7S07 - chains A and H of the 7 polymer chains in the assembly; structure by X-ray diffraction, 3.29 A resolution.

# Chain A
Molecule: Envelope glycoprotein H
From: Human gammaherpesvirus 4
Reference sequence: P03231 (GH_EBVB9); residue numbers follow UniProt; this construct covers 18-674
Sequence (657 residues; numbered 18 to 674; the number before each row is that of its first residue):
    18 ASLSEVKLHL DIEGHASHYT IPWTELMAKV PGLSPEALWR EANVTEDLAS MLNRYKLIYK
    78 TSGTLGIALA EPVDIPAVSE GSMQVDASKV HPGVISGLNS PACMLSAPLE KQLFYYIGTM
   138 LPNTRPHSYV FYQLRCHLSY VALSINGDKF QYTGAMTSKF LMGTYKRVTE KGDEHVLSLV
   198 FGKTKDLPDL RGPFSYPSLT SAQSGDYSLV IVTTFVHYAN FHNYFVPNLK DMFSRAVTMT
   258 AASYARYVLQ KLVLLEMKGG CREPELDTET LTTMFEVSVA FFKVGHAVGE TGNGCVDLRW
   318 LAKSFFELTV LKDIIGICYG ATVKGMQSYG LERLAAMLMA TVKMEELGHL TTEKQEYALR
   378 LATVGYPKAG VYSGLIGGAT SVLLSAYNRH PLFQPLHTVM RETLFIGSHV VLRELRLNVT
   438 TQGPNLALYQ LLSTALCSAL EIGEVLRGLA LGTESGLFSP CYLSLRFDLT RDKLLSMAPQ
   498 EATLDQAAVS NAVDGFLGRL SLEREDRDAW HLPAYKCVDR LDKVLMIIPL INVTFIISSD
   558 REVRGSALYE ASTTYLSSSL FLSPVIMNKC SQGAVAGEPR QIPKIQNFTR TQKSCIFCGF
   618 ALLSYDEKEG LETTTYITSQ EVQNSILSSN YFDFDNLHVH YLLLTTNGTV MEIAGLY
Not modelled in the structure: 531-533
Cystine bridges: Cys120-Cys312, Cys278-Cys335, Cys454-Cys478, Cys534-Cys587, Cys612-Cys615
Covalent attachments: N-acetylglucosamine (NAG) linked to Asn60, Asn549
From the paper describing this entry:
  - post-translational modification sites: Asn435

# Chain H
Molecule: 769B10 Fab heavy chain
From: Homo sapiens
Notes: antibody fragment or engineered binder
Sequence (234 residues; row label = number of the first residue in the row; a row labelled like 52A-52C holds insertion residues (52A, then the next letters in order)):
     1 EVQLVESGGG IVQPGGSLRV SCAASGFSLS DHYMDWVRQA PGRGLEWVGR SR
52A-52C NKE
    53 NSFTTEFAAS VRRRFTISRD DSNSLLHLQM
   83A N
    83 N
83B-83C LK
    84 SEDTAVYFCA RVGYYDL
100A-100M WSGYSGNWYIDVW
   101 GRGTLVIVSS ASTKGPSVFP LAPSSKSTSG GTAALGCLVK DYFPEPVTVS WNSGVLTSGV
   161 HTFPAVLQSS GLYSLSSVVT VPSSSLGTQT YICNVNHKPS NTKVDKKVEP KSCDK
Not modelled in the structure: 212-215
Cystine bridges: Cys22-Cys92, Cys137-Cys193

# Interface between chain A and chain H
Pairs across the interface (22; chain A residue first):
  Tyr76(A) with Ser100E(H), hydrogen bond
  Thr78(A) with Tyr100D(H), hydrogen bond (side chain-backbone)
  Ser79(A) with Tyr33(H); Arg52(H), hydrogen bond (backbone-side chain); Tyr97(H), hydrogen bond; Tyr100D(H), hydrogen bond (backbone-backbone); Ser100E(H), hydrogen bond (side chain-backbone)
  Gly80(A) with Asn53(H); Tyr100D(H)
  Thr81(A) with Asn53(H); Tyr100D(H)
  Leu82(A) with Glu52C(H); Leu100(H); Tyr100D(H), hydrophobic
  Tyr235(A) with Ser100E(H), hydrogen bond
  Val243(A) with Trp100A(H)
  Pro244(A) with Trp100A(H); Ser100B(H)
  Asn245(A) with Trp100A(H)
  Leu246(A) with Trp100A(H), hydrogen bond (backbone-backbone); Ser100B(H)
  Lys247(A) with Trp100A(H), hydrogen bond (backbone-backbone)
Interface residues without a listed pair, chain A (14 interface residues in all): Gly83, Ser218
Interface residues without a listed pair, chain H (13 interface residues in all): Arg50, Gly100C, Gly100F
Interface features reported in the paper:
  - residue pairs: Arg52(H)-Ser79(A) (backbone contact), Asn53(H)-Gly80(A) (backbone contact)
  - epitope / paratope residues, chain A: Ser79(A), Gly80(A), Val243(A)
  - epitope / paratope residues, chain H: Arg52(H), Asn53(H)

# Overview
14 residues of chain A face 13 of chain H across their interface; the contacts include 9 hydrogen bonds. Among
the polar pairs are Tyr76(A)-Ser100E(H), Thr78(A)-Tyr100D(H) and Ser79(A)-Arg52(H). The authors report
backbone contacts between Arg52(H) and Ser79(A) and Asn53(H) and Gly80(A). From the paper: epitope/paratope
residues Ser79(A), Gly80(A) and Arg52(H) among others; a modification site at Asn435(A).
Chain A is Envelope glycoprotein H (Human gammaherpesvirus 4) and chain H is 769B10 Fab heavy chain (Homo
sapiens); the structure, Crystal structure of Epstein-Barr virus glycoprotein gH/gL/gp42-peptide in complex
with human neutralizing antibodies 769B10 and 769C2, was determined by X-ray diffraction together with 7S0J
from the same study.
